PDB entry 8QPM | X-ray diffraction, 1.80 A resolution | chains A and B

== Chain A (and B) ==
Molecule: 5,10-methylenetetrahydromethanopterin reductase
Organism: Methanocaldococcus jannaschii
Notes: EC 1.5.98.2; chain B of this document is another copy of the same molecule, construct and numbering; everything in this record applies to it too
Reference sequence: A0A832SYB5 (A0A832SYB5_9EURY); residues 1-331 here = UniProt positions 1-331
Amino-acid sequence (335 residues; numbered 1 to 335; the number before each row is that of its first residue):
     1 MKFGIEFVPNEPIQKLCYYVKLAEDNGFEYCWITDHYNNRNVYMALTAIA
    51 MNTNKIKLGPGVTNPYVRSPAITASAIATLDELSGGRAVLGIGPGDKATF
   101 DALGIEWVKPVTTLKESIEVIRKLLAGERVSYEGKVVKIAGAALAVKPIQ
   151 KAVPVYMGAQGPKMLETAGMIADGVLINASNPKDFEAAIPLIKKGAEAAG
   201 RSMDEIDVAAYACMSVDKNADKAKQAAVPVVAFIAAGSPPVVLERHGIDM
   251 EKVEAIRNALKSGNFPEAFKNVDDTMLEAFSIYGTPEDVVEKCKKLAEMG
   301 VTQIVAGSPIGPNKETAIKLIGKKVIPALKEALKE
Disordered / not traced: 330-335
Differences from the reference sequence: expression tag (332-335)
From the paper describing this entry:
  - catalytic residues: E6
  - mutagenesis - E6Q: decreased catalytic activity

== Chain A / chain B interface ==
Contacting residue pairs (74; chain A residue first):
  P12(A) - E82(B)
  I13(A) - T79(B)
  Y37(A) - A71(B)  hydrophobic
  Y37(A) - I72(B)  hydrophobic
  Y37(A) - S75(B)  hydrogen bond (backbone-side chain)
  Y37(A) - A142(B)
  Y37(A) - A143(B)  hydrogen bond (side chain-backbone)
  Y37(A) - L144(B)
  N38(A) - A143(B)
  N38(A) - L144(B)
  N38(A) - A145(B)  hydrogen bond (backbone-backbone)
  N38(A) - V146(B)  hydrogen bond (backbone-backbone)
  N39(A) - S75(B)
  N39(A) - A145(B)
  N39(A) - V146(B)
  R40(A) - T79(B)
  R40(A) - E82(B)  salt bridge
  R40(A) - V146(B)
  N41(A) - A76(B)
  N41(A) - T79(B)  hydrogen bond (backbone-side chain)
  Y43(A) - M44(B)  hydrophobic
  M44(A) - Y43(B)  hydrophobic
  M44(A) - T47(B)
  M44(A) - A76(B)
  M44(A) - T79(B)
  M44(A) - L80(B)
  T47(A) - M44(B)
  T47(A) - T47(B)
  A48(A) - M51(B)  hydrophobic
  M51(A) - A48(B)  hydrophobic
  M51(A) - M51(B)  hydrophobic
  V67(A) - R68(B)
  V67(A) - S69(B)  hydrogen bond (backbone-backbone)
  V67(A) - I72(B)
  R68(A) - V67(B)
  R68(A) - I72(B)
  S69(A) - V67(B)  hydrogen bond (backbone-backbone)
  A71(A) - Y37(B)  hydrophobic
  A71(A) - L103(B)  hydrophobic
  I72(A) - Y37(B)  hydrophobic
  I72(A) - V67(B)
  I72(A) - R68(B)
  S75(A) - Y37(B)  hydrogen bond (side chain-backbone)
  S75(A) - N39(B)
  A76(A) - N41(B)
  A76(A) - M44(B)
  T79(A) - I13(B)
  T79(A) - R40(B)
  T79(A) - N41(B)  hydrogen bond (side chain-backbone)
  T79(A) - M44(B)
  L80(A) - M44(B)
  E82(A) - P12(B)
  E82(A) - R40(B)  salt bridge
  L83(A) - Q14(B)
  A102(A) - I139(B)
  A102(A) - A140(B)  hydrogen bond (backbone-backbone)
  L103(A) - A71(B)  hydrophobic
  L103(A) - K138(B)
  L103(A) - I139(B)
  G104(A) - K138(B)  hydrogen bond (backbone-backbone)
  K138(A) - L103(B)
  K138(A) - G104(B)  hydrogen bond (backbone-backbone)
  I139(A) - A102(B)
  A140(A) - A102(B)  hydrogen bond (backbone-backbone)
  A142(A) - Y37(B)
  A143(A) - Y37(B)  hydrogen bond (backbone-side chain)
  A143(A) - N38(B)
  L144(A) - Y37(B)
  L144(A) - N38(B)
  A145(A) - N38(B)  hydrogen bond (backbone-backbone)
  A145(A) - N39(B)
  V146(A) - N38(B)  hydrogen bond (backbone-backbone)
  V146(A) - N39(B)
  V146(A) - R40(B)
Other interface residues (no listed pair), chain A (37 interface residues in all): Q14, D101, G141
Other interface residues (no listed pair), chain B (37 interface residues in all): L83, D101, G141

== In short ==
The chain A/chain B interface involves 37 residues from each chain, with 16 hydrogen bonds and 2 salt bridges.
Polar pairs include R40(A)-E82(B), Y37(A)-S75(B) and Y37(A)-A143(B). From the paper: the catalytic residue
E6(A); E6Q of chain A reduces catalytic activity.
Chain A and chain B are both 5,10-methylenetetrahydromethanopterin reductase (Methanocaldococcus jannaschii);
the structure, Structure of methylene-tetrahydromethanopterin reductase from Methanocaldococcus jannaschii,
was determined by X-ray diffraction together with 8QPJ, 8QPL and 8QQ8 from the same study.
